Entry 2D3O (X-ray diffraction, 3.35 A resolution); this record covers chains 0 and S of the 5 polymer chains in the assembly.

Chain 0:
Molecule: 23S ribosomal RNA
From: Deinococcus radiodurans
Sequence (2880 nucleotides; row label = number of the first residue in the row):
     1 GGUCAAGAUAGUAAGGGUCCACGGUGGAUGCCCUGGCGCUGGAGCCGAUG
    51 AAGGACGCGAUUACCUGCGAAAAGCCCCGACGAGCUGGAGAUACGCUUUG
   101 ACUCGGGGAUGUCCGAAUGGGGAAACCCACCUCGUAAGAGGUAUCCGCAA
   151 GGAUGGGAACUCAGGGAACUGAAACAUCUCAGUACCUGAAGGAGAAGAAA
   201 GAGAAUUCGAUUCCGUUAGUAGCGGCGAGCGAACCCGGAUCAGCCCAAAC
   251 CGAAACGCUUGCGUUUCGGGGUUGUAGGACCAGUUUUUAAGAUUCAACCC
   301 CUCAAGCCGAAGUGGCUGGAAAGCUACACCUCAGAAGGUGAGAGUCCUGU
   351 AGGCGAACGAGCGGUUGACUGUACUGGCACCUGAGUAGGUCGUUGUUCGU
   401 GAAACGAUGACUGAAUCCGCGCGGACCACCGCGCAAGGCUAAAUACUCCC
   451 AGUGACCGAUAGCGCAUAGUACCGUGAGGGAAAGGUGAAAAGAACCCCGG
   501 GAGGGGAGUGAAAGAGAACCUGAAACCGUGGACUUACAAGCAGUCAUGGC
   551 ACCUUAUGCGUGUUAUGGCGUGCCUAUUGAAGCAUGAGCCGGCGACUUAG
   601 ACCUGACGUGCGAGCUUAAGUUGAAAAACGGAGGCGGAGCGAAAGCGAGU
   651 CCGAAUAGGGCGGCAUUAGUACGUCGGGCUAGACUCGAAACCAGGUGAGC
   701 UAAGCAUGACCAGGUUGAAACCCCCGUGACAGGGGGCGGAGGACCGAACC
   751 GGUGCCUGCUGAAACAGUCUCGGAUGAGUUGUGUUUAGGAGUGAAAAGCU
   801 AACCGAACCUGGAGAUAGCUAGUUCUCCCCGAAAUGUAUUGAGGUACAGC
   851 CUCGGAUGUUGACCAUGUCCUGUAGAGCACUCACAAGGCUAGGGGGCCUA
   901 CCAGCUUACCAAACCUUAUGAAACUCCGAAGGGGCACGCGUUUAGUCCGG
   951 GAGUGAGGCUGCGAGAGCUAACUUCCGUAGCCGAGAGGGAAACAACCCAG
  1001 ACCAUCAGCUAAGGUCCCUAAAUGAUCGCUCAGUGGUUAAGGAUGUGUCG
  1051 UCGCAUAGACAGCCAGGAGGUUGGCUUAGAAGCAGCCACCCUUCAAAGAG
  1101 UGCGUAAUAGCUCACUGGUCGAGUGACGAUGCGCCGAAAAUGAUCGGGGC
  1151 UCAAGUGAUCUACCGAAGCUAUGGAUUCAACUCGCGAAGCGAGUUGUCUG
  1201 GUAGGGGAGCGUUCAGUCCGCGGAGAAGCCAUACCGGAAGGAGUGGUGGA
  1251 GCCGACUGAAGUGCGGAUGCCGGCAUGAGUAACGAUAAAAGAAGUGAGAA
  1301 UCUUCUUCGCCGUAAGGACAAGGGUUCCUGGGGAAGGGUCGUCCGCCCAG
  1351 GGAAAGUCGGGACCUAAGGUGAGGCCGAACGGCGCAGCCGAUGGACAGCA
  1401 GGUCAAGAUUCCUGCACCGAUCAUGUGGAGUGAUGGAGGGACGCAUUACG
  1451 CUAUCCAAUGCCAAGCUAUGGCUAUGCUGGUUGGUACGCUCAAGGGCGAU
  1501 CGGGUCAGAAAAUCUACCGGUCACAUGCCUCAGACGUAUCGGGAGCUUCC
  1551 UCGGAAGCGAAGUUGGAAACGCGACGGUGCCAAGAAAAGCUUCUAAACGU
  1601 UGAAACAUGAUUGCCCGUACCGCAAACCGACACAGGUGUCCGAGUGUCAA
  1651 UGCACUAAGGCGCGCGAGAGAACCCUCGUUAAGGAACUUUGCAAUCUCAC
  1701 CCCGUAACUUCGGAAGAAGGGGUCCCCACGCUUCGCGUGGGGCGCAGUGA
  1751 AUAGGCCCAGGCGACUGUUUACCAAAAUCACAGCACUCUGCCAACACGAA
  1801 CAGUGGACGUAUAGGGUGUGACGCCUGCCCGGUGCCGGAAGGUCAAGUGG
  1851 AGCGGUGCAAGCUGCGAAAUGAAGCCCCGGUGAACGGCGGCCGUAACUAU
  1901 AACGGUCCUAAGGUAGCGAAAUUCCUUGUCGGGUAAGUUCCGACCUGCAC
  1951 GAAAGGCGUAACGAUCUGGGCGCUGUCUCAACGAGGGACUCGGUGAAAUU
  2001 GAAUUGGCUGUAAAGAUGCGGCCUACCCGUAGCAGGACGAAAAGACCCCG
  2051 UGGAGCUUUACUAUAGUCUGGCAUUGGGAUUCGGGUUUCUCUGCGUAGGA
  2101 UAGGUGGGAGCCUGCGAAACUGGCCUUUUGGGGUCGGUGGAGGCAACGGU
  2151 GAAAUACCACCCUGAGAAACUUGGAUUUCUAACCUGAAAAAUCACUUUCG
  2201 GGGACCGUGCUUGGCGGGUAGUUUGACUGGGGCGGUCGCCUCCCAAAAUG
  2251 UAACGGAGGCGCCCAAAGGUCACCUCAAGACGGUUGGAAAUCGUCUGUAG
  2301 AGCGCAAAGGUAGAAGGUGGCUUGACUGCGAGACUGACACGUCGAGCAGG
  2351 GAGGAAACUCGGGCUUAGUGAACCGGUGGUACCGUGUGGAAGGGCCAUCG
  2401 AUCAACGGAUAAAAGUUACCCCGGGGAUAACAGGCUGAUCUCCCCCGAGA
  2451 GUCCAUAUCGGCGGGGAGGUUUGGCACCUCGAUGUCGGCUCGUCGCAUCC
  2501 UGGGGCUGAAGAAGGUCCCAAGGGUUGGGCUGUUCGCCCAUUAAAGCGGC
  2551 ACGCGAGCUGGGUUCAGAACGUCGUGAGACAGUUCGGUCUCUAUCCGCUA
  2601 CGGGCGCAGGAGAAUUGAGGGGAGUUGCUCCUAGUACGAGAGGACCGGAG
  2651 UGAACGGACCGCUGGUCUCCCUGCUGUCGUACCAACGGCACAUGCAGGGU
  2701 AGCUAUGUCCGGAACGGAUAACCGCUGAAAGCAUCUAAGCGGGAAGCCAG
  2751 CCCCAAGAUGAGUUCUCCCACUGUUUAUCAGGUAAGACUCCCGGAAGACC
  2801 ACCGGGUUAAGAGGCCAGGCGUGCACGCAUAGCAAUGUGUUCAGCGGACU
  2851 GGUGCUCAUCAGUCGAGGUCUUGACCACUC
Not modelled in the structure: 249-291, 374-386, 892-910, 2878-2880

Chain S:
Protein: 50S ribosomal protein L24
From: Deinococcus radiodurans
UniProt: Q9RXJ1 (RL24_DEIRA); residues 1-115 here = UniProt positions 1-115
Amino-acid sequence (115 residues; numbered 1 to 115; the number before each row is that of its first residue):
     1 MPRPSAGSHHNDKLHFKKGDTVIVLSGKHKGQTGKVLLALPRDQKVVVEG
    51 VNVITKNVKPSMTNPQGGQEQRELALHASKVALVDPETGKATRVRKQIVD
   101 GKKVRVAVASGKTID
Not modelled in the structure: 1-3, 114-115

Chain 0 / chain S interface:
Contacting residue pairs - 54 pairs, chain 0 then chain S:
  U34(0) with Pro4(S), base contact; Ser5(S), phosphate contact
  A83(0) with Lys17(S), salt bridge to the phosphate; Lys103(S), base contact
  G84(0) with Phe16(S), phosphate contact; Lys17(S), phosphate contact; Lys18(S), phosphate contact; Ala39(S), sugar contact; Pro41(S), phosphate contact
  C85(0) with Leu40(S), phosphate contact; Pro41(S), phosphate contact; Arg42(S), salt bridge to the phosphate
  U86(0) with Arg42(S), salt bridge to the phosphate
  G100(0) with Lys102(S), hydrogen bond to the base
  C307(0) with Lys13(S), phosphate contact
  C308(0) with Arg95(S), hydrogen bond to the phosphate
  G309(0) with Thr92(S), phosphate contact; Arg93(S), phosphate contact; Arg95(S), salt bridge to the phosphate
  A310(0) with Arg93(S), phosphate contact
  U313(0) with Gly89(S), phosphate contact
  A320(0) with Ser26(S), phosphate contact; Gly27(S), phosphate contact
  A321(0) with Ser26(S), phosphate contact; Gly27(S), hydrogen bond to the phosphate
  G337(0) with His9(S), hydrogen bond to the sugar; His10(S), hydrogen bond to the base
  G338(0) with His9(S), sugar contact; His10(S), sugar contact
  U339(0) with Ala78(S), hydrogen bond to the sugar; Ser79(S), hydrogen bond to the sugar
  G340(0) with Lys28(S), base contact; Ser79(S), phosphate contact
  C346(0) with Lys80(S), sugar contact; Val81(S), sugar contact
  C347(0) with His10(S), hydrogen bond to the base; His15(S), phosphate contact; Ala91(S), phosphate contact
  U348(0) with His10(S), hydrogen bond to the sugar; Asn11(S), phosphate contact; Lys13(S), hydrogen bond to the phosphate; His15(S), phosphate contact
  G349(0) with Asn11(S), hydrogen bond to the phosphate; Lys13(S), salt bridge to the phosphate
  A489(0) with Ala75(S), sugar contact
  A490(0) with Lys45(S), salt bridge to the phosphate
  A491(0) with Val53(S), sugar contact; Thr55(S), hydrogen bond to the phosphate
  G492(0) with Thr55(S), phosphate contact; Lys56(S), phosphate contact
  A493(0) with Lys56(S), sugar contact
  A494(0) with Lys56(S), hydrogen bond to the base; Gly67(S), hydrogen bond to the sugar; Gly68(S), sugar contact
Interface residues without a listed pair, chain 0 (30 interface residues in all): C102, A311, G508
Interface residues without a listed pair, chain S (45 interface residues in all): Leu14, Lys30, Ile54, Val58, Gln69, Leu74, His77, Thr88, Lys90, Val94

Summary:
30 residues of chain 0 and 45 residues of chain S are in contact; the contacts include 14 hydrogen bonds and 6
salt bridges. Polar pairs include G100(0)-Lys102(S), G337(0)-His10(S) and C347(0)-His10(S).
Chain 0 is 23S ribosomal RNA and chain S is 50S ribosomal protein L24, both from Deinococcus radiodurans; the
structure, Structure of Ribosome Binding Domain of the Trigger Factor on the 50S ribosomal subunit from D.
..., was determined by X-ray diffraction.
